PDB entry 7U0H | electron microscopy, 2.76 A resolution | chains 1 and f of the 49 polymer chains in the assembly

# Chain 1
Molecule: 25S rRNA
Organism: Saccharomyces cerevisiae BY4741
Sequence (3396 nucleotides; row label = number of the first residue in the row):
     1 GUUUGACCUC AAAUCAGGUA GGAGUACCCG CUGAACUUAA GCAUAUCAAU AAGCGGAGGA
    61 AAAGAAACCA ACCGGGAUUG CCUUAGUAAC GGCGAGUGAA GCGGCAAAAG CUCAAAUUUG
   121 AAAUCUGGUA CCUUCGGUGC CCGAGUUGUA AUUUGGAGAG GGCAACUUUG GGGCCGUUCC
   181 UUGUCUAUGU UCCUUGGAAC AGGACGUCAU AGAGGGUGAG AAUCCCGUGU GGCGAGGAGU
   241 GCGGUUCUUU GUAAAGUGCC UUCGAAGAGU CGAGUUGUUU GGGAAUGCAG CUCUAAGUGG
   301 GUGGUAAAUU CCAUCUAAAG CUAAAUAUUG GCGAGAGACC GAUAGCGAAC AAGUACAGUG
   361 AUGGAAAGAU GAAAAGAACU UUGAAAAGAG AGUGAAAAAG UACGUGAAAU UGUUGAAAGG
   421 GAAGGGCAUU UGAUCAGACA UGGUGUUUUG UGCCCUCUGC UCCUUGUGGG UAGGGGAAUC
   481 UCGCAUUUCA CUGGGCCAGC AUCAGUUUUG GUGGCAGGAU AAAUCCAUAG GAAUGUAGCU
   541 UGCCUCGGUA AGUAUUAUAG CCUGUGGGAA UACUGCCAGC UGGGACUGAG GACUGCGACG
   601 UAAGUCAAGG AUGCUGGCAU AAUGGUUAUA UGCCGCCCGU CUUGAAACAC GGACCAAGGA
   661 GUCUAACGUC UAUGCGAGUG UUUGGGUGUA AAACCCAUAC GCGUAAUGAA AGUGAACGUA
   721 GGUUGGGGCC UCGCAAGAGG UGCACAAUCG ACCGAUCCUG AUGUCUUCGG AUGGAUUUGA
   781 GUAAGAGCAU AGCUGUUGGG ACCCGAAAGA UGGUGAACUA UGCCUGAAUA GGGUGAAGCC
   841 AGAGGAAACU CUGGUGGAGG CUCGUAGCGG UUCUGACGUG CAAAUCGAUC GUCGAAUUUG
   901 GGUAUAGGGG CGAAAGACUA AUCGAACCAU CUAGUAGCUG GUUCCUGCCG AAGUUUCCCU
   961 CAGGAUAGCA GAAGCUCGUA UCAGUUUUAU GAGGUAAAGC GAAUGAUUAG AGGUUCCGGG
  1021 GUCGAAAUGA CCUUGACCUA UUCUCAAACU UUAAAUAUGU AAGAAGUCCU UGUUACUUAA
  1081 UUGAACGUGG ACAUUUGAAU GAAGAGCUUU UAGUGGGCCA UUUUUGGUAA GCAGAACUGG
  1141 CGAUGCGGGA UGAACCGAAC GUAGAGUUAA GGUGCCGGAA UACACGCUCA UCAGACACCA
  1201 CAAAAGGUGU UAGUUCAUCU AGACAGCCGG ACGGUGGCCA UGGAAGUCGG AAUCCGCUAA
  1261 GGAGUGUGUA ACAACUCACC GGCCGAAUGA ACUAGCCCUG AAAAUGGAUG GCGCUCAAGC
  1321 GUGUUACCUA UACUCUACCG UCAGGGUUGA UAUGAUGCCC UGACGAGUAG GCAGGCGUGG
  1381 AGGUCAGUGA CGAAGCCUAG ACCGUAAGGU CGGGUCGAAC GGCCUCUAGU GCAGAUCUUG
  1441 GUGGUAGUAG CAAAUAUUCA AAUGAGAACU UUGAAGACUG AAGUGGGGAA AGGUUCCACG
  1501 UCAACAGCAG UUGGACGUGG GUUAGUCGAU CCUAAGAGAU GGGGAAGCUC CGUUUCAAAG
  1561 GCCUGAUUUU AUGCAGGCCA CCAUCGAAAG GGAAUCCGGU UAAGAUUCCG GAACCUGGAU
  1621 AUGGAUUCUU CACGGUAACG UAACUGAAUG UGGAGACGUC GGCGCGAGCC CUGGGAGGAG
  1681 UUAUCUUUUC UUCUUAACAG CUUAUCACCC CGGAAUUGGU UUAUCCGGAG AUGGGGUCUU
  1741 AUGGCUGGAA GAGGCCAGCA CCUUUGCUGG CUCCGGUGCG CUUGUGACGG CCCGUGAAAA
  1801 UCCACAGGAA GGAAUAGUUU UCAUGCCAGG UCGUACUGAU AACCGCAGCA GGUCUCCAAG
  1861 GUGAACAGCC UCUAGUUGAU AGAAUAAUGU AGAUAAGGGA AGUCGGCAAA AUAGAUCCGU
  1921 AACUUCGGGA UAAGGAUUGG CUCUAAGGGU CGGGUAGUGA GGGCCUUGGU CAGACGCAGC
  1981 GGGCGUGCUU GUGGACUGCU UGGUGGGGCU UGCUCUGCUA GGCGGACUAC UUGCGUGCCU
  2041 UGUUGUAGAC GGCCUUGGUA GGUCUCUUGU AGACCGUCGC UUGCUACAAU UAACGAUCAA
  2101 CUUAGAACUG GUACGGACAA GGGGAAUCUG ACUGUCUAAU UAAAACAUAG CAUUGCGAUG
  2161 GUCAGAAAGU GAUGUUGACG CAAUGUGAUU UCUGCCCAGU GCUCUGAAUG UCAAAGUGAA
  2221 GAAAUUCAAC CAAGCGCGGG UAAACGGCGG GAGUAACUAU GACUCUCUUA AGGUAGCCAA
  2281 AUGCCUCGUC AUCUAAUUAG UGACGCGCAU GAAUGGAUUA ACGAGAUUCC CACUGUCCCU
  2341 AUCUACUAUC UAGCGAAACC ACAGCCAAGG GAACGGGCUU GGCAGAAUCA GCGGGGAAAG
  2401 AAGACCCUGU UGAGCUUGAC UCUAGUUUGA CAUUGUGAAG AGACAUAGAG GGUGUAGAAU
  2461 AAGUGGGAGC UUCGGCGCCA GUGAAAUACC ACUACCUUUA UAGUUUCUUU ACUUAUUCAA
  2521 UGAAGCGGAG CUGGAAUUCA UUUUCCACGU UCUAGCAUUC AAGGUCCCAU UCGGGGCUGA
  2581 UCCGGGUUGA AGACAUUGUC AGGUGGGGAG UUUGGCUGGG GCGGCACAUC UGUUAAACGA
  2641 UAACGCAGAU GUCCUAAGGG GGGCUCAUGG AGAACAGAAA UCUCCAGUAG AACAAAAGGG
  2701 UAAAAGCCCC CUUGAUUUUG AUUUUCAGUG UGAAUACAAA CCAUGAAAGU GUGGCCUAUC
  2761 GAUCCUUUAG UCCCUCGGAA UUUGAGGCUA GAGGUGCCAG AAAAGUUACC ACAGGGAUAA
  2821 CUGGCUUGUG GCAGUCAAGC GUUCAUAGCG ACAUUGCUUU UUGAUUCUUC GAUGUCGGCU
  2881 CUUCCUAUCA UACCGAAGCA GAAUUCGGUA AGCGUUGGAU UGUUCACCCA CUAAUAGGGA
  2941 ACGUGAGCUG GGUUUAGACC GUCGUGAGAC AGGUUAGUUU UACCCUACUG AUGAAUGUUA
  3001 CCGCAAUAGU AAUUGAACUU AGUACGAGAG GAACAGUUCA UUCGGAUAAU UGGUUUUUGC
  3061 GGCUGUCUGA UCAGGCAUUG CCGCGAAGCU ACCAUCCGCU GGAUUAUGGC UGAACGCCUC
  3121 UAAGUCAGAA UCCAUGCUAG AACGCGGUGA UUUCUUUGCU CCACACAAUA UAGAUGGAUA
  3181 CGAAUAAGGC GUCCUUGUGG CGUCGCUGAA CCAUAGCAGG CUAGCAACGG UGCACUUGGC
  3241 GGAAAGGCCU UGGGUGCUUG CUGGCGAAUU GCAAUGUCAU UUUGCGUGGG GAUAAAUCAU
  3301 UUGUAUACGA CUUAGAUGUA CAACGGGGUA UUGUAAGCAG UAGAGUAGCC UUGUUGUUAC
  3361 GAUCUGCUGA GAUUAAGCCU UUGUUGUCUG AUUUGU
Not modelled in the structure: 1004-1046, 1063-1097, 1350-1353, 1977-2045, 2060-2075, 2193-2315, 2397-2404, 2418-2766, 2792-2802, 2867-2870, 2942-2946, 2951-2956, 2981

# Chain f
Protein: 60S ribosomal protein L33-A
Organism: Saccharomyces cerevisiae BY4741
Reference sequence: P05744 (RL33A_YEAST); residues 1-107 here = UniProt positions 1-107
Sequence (107 residues; row label = number of the first residue in the row):
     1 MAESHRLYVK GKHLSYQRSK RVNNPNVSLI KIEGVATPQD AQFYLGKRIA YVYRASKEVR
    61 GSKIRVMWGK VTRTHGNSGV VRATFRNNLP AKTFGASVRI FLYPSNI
Not modelled in the structure: 1
Curated features (UniProtKB/Swiss-Prot):
  - modified residue: Ala2 (N-acetylalanine)
  - cross-link: Lys47 (Glycyl lysine isopeptide (Lys-Gly) (interchain with G-Cter in ubiquitin))

# Interface between chain 1 and chain f
Contacting residue pairs - 120 pairs, chain 1 then chain f:
  A428(1) with Pro25(f), sugar contact; Asn88(f), hydrogen bond to the sugar
  U429(1) with Asn87(f), phosphate contact; Asn88(f), hydrogen bond to the sugar; Leu89(f), sugar contact; Pro90(f), sugar contact
  U430(1) with Tyr53(f), hydrogen bond to the phosphate; Met67(f), sugar contact; Asn87(f), hydrogen bond to the phosphate; Pro90(f), sugar contact; Lys92(f), hydrogen bond to the sugar
  U431(1) with Tyr53(f), hydrogen bond to the phosphate; Arg65(f), salt bridge to the phosphate
  G432(1) with Lys57(f), phosphate contact; Arg65(f), salt bridge to the phosphate
  A433(1) with Lys57(f), salt bridge to the phosphate
  C497(1) with Arg86(f), hydrogen bond to the phosphate
  A498(1) with Arg86(f), salt bridge to the phosphate
  G499(1) with Arg48(f), salt bridge to the phosphate
  C500(1) with Arg48(f), salt bridge to the phosphate; Pro104(f), phosphate contact
  U509(1) with Gln42(f), sugar contact
  G583(1) with Gln42(f), hydrogen bond to the base; Asn106(f), sugar contact
  G584(1) with Leu45(f), sugar contact; Gly46(f), phosphate contact; Thr72(f), hydrogen bond to the sugar
  A585(1) with Gly46(f), phosphate contact; Lys70(f), salt bridge to the phosphate; Thr72(f), sugar contact
  C586(1) with Lys70(f), salt bridge to the phosphate
  C618(1) with Arg60(f), hydrogen bond to the sugar
  U620(1) with Arg60(f), hydrogen bond to the base
  A622(1) with Val59(f), phosphate contact; Arg60(f), salt bridge to the phosphate
  U623(1) with Arg86(f), hydrogen bond to the phosphate
  G624(1) with Arg86(f), salt bridge to the phosphate; Asn87(f), hydrogen bond to the phosphate
  U631(1) with Ala91(f), sugar contact; Lys92(f), hydrogen bond to the sugar
  G632(1) with Asn23(f), hydrogen bond to the base; Ala91(f), sugar contact; Phe94(f), sugar contact
  C633(1) with Arg18(f), sugar contact; Arg21(f), hydrogen bond to the sugar; Val22(f), sugar contact; Asn23(f), hydrogen bond to the sugar
  C634(1) with Arg21(f), sugar contact
  G1148(1) with Arg21(f), salt bridge to the phosphate
  G1149(1) with Lys20(f), salt bridge to the phosphate; Arg21(f), salt bridge to the phosphate
  A1150(1) with Arg21(f), hydrogen bond to the phosphate
  U1151(1) with Arg21(f), salt bridge to the phosphate
  G1166(1) with Arg73(f), salt bridge to the phosphate
  U1167(1) with Arg73(f), salt bridge to the phosphate
  G1177(1) with Arg18(f), sugar contact; Lys20(f), base contact
  G1178(1) with Ser15(f), sugar contact; Arg18(f), sugar contact; Lys20(f), base contact; Leu29(f), sugar contact; His75(f), hydrogen bond to the sugar
  A1179(1) with His75(f), sugar contact; Gly76(f), phosphate contact; Asn77(f), phosphate contact
  A1180(1) with Asn77(f), hydrogen bond to the phosphate; Ser78(f), hydrogen bond to the phosphate
  A1326(1) with Asn77(f), hydrogen bond to the sugar
  C1327(1) with Gly76(f), hydrogen bond to the phosphate; Asn77(f), hydrogen bond to the sugar
  C1328(1) with His75(f), salt bridge to the phosphate; Gly76(f), hydrogen bond to the phosphate; Arg82(f), salt bridge to the phosphate
  U1329(1) with Gln17(f), hydrogen bond to the phosphate; Arg18(f), sugar contact; Ser19(f), phosphate contact; His75(f), phosphate contact; Arg82(f), salt bridge to the phosphate
  A1330(1) with Ser19(f), hydrogen bond to the phosphate
  U3169(1) with Ser56(f), hydrogen bond to the phosphate
  A3170(1) with Ser56(f), hydrogen bond to the phosphate
  U3171(1) with Arg54(f), base contact
  A3172(1) with Lys92(f), base contact; Phe94(f), base contact
  G3173(1) with Tyr51(f), base contact; Lys92(f), hydrogen bond to the base; Thr93(f), base contact; Phe94(f), hydrogen bond to the base; Gly95(f), base contact; Ala96(f), base contact; Ser97(f), hydrogen bond to the sugar
  A3174(1) with Arg54(f), hydrogen bond to the base; Ser97(f), hydrogen bond to the phosphate
  U3175(1) with Tyr8(f), hydrogen bond to the sugar; Lys10(f), salt bridge to the phosphate; Arg99(f), hydrogen bond to the base
  G3176(1) with Glu3(f), base contact; Ser4(f), phosphate contact; His5(f), hydrogen bond to the phosphate; Arg6(f), salt bridge to the phosphate
  A3213(1) with Glu3(f), hydrogen bond to the sugar
  U3214(1) with Ala2(f), sugar contact
  G3216(1) with Ala2(f), hydrogen bond to the phosphate
  A3218(1) with His5(f), stacking on the base
  G3219(1) with Ala2(f), base contact; His5(f), hydrogen bond to the base
  A3274(1) with Trp68(f), phosphate contact
  U3275(1) with Val52(f), sugar contact; Ser62(f), hydrogen bond to the base; Ile64(f), base contact; Val66(f), sugar contact; Trp68(f), hydrogen bond to the phosphate; Arg99(f), hydrogen bond to the sugar
  G3276(1) with Ser62(f), base contact; Phe101(f), phosphate contact
  U3277(1) with Gly61(f), base contact; Ser62(f), base contact; Ile64(f), sugar contact
  C3278(1) with Arg54(f), salt bridge to the phosphate
  A3279(1) with Arg54(f), base contact
Other interface residues (no listed pair), chain 1 (62 interface residues in all): G582, A619, A3215, A3273
Other interface residues (no listed pair), chain f (65 interface residues in all): Ala55, Val71, Thr74, Val80, Tyr103

# Summary
62 residues of chain 1 and 65 residues of chain f are in contact, with 43 hydrogen bonds, 22 salt bridges and
1 aromatic stacking contact. Polar pairs include G583(1)-Gln42(f), U620(1)-Arg60(f) and G632(1)-Asn23(f).
Chain 1 is 25S rRNA and chain f is 60S ribosomal protein L33-A, both from Saccharomyces cerevisiae BY4741; the
structure, State NE1 nucleolar 60S ribosome biogenesis intermediate - Overall model, was determined by
electron microscopy (same publication as 7NAD and 7R72).
